Entry 6NSR (X-ray diffraction, 3.00 A resolution); this record covers chains B and D of the 4 polymer chains in the assembly.

# Chain B
Name: CifR
Source organism: Pseudomonas aeruginosa
UniProt: Q9HZR6 (Q9HZR6_PSEAE); numbering as in UniProt (aligned over 1-196)
Sequence (198 residues; numbered -1 to 196; the number before each row is that of its first residue; numbers below 1 keep their minus sign (Gly-1 is residue -1)):
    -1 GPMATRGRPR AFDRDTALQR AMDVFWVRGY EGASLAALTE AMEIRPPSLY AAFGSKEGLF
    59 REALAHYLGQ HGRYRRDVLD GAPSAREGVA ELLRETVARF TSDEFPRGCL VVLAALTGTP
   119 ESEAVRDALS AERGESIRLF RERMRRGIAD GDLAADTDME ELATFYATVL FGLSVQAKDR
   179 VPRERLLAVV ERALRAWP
Not modelled in the structure: -1 to 5
Modified / non-standard residues: Mse1, Mse157 (selenomethionine); Mse20, Mse40, Mse142 (selenomethionine; parent Met)
Sequence notes: expression tag (-1 to 0); engineered mutation Thr99 (Cys in Q9HZR6), Arg181 (Cys in Q9HZR6); conflict Mse157 (Val in Q9HZR6)

# Chain D
Molecule: 26-nt DNA strand
Sequence (26 nucleotides; numbered 1 to 26; the number before each row is that of its first residue):
     1 AAATTTATAG TGATCGATAC AAATAA

# Interface between chain B and chain D
Residue-residue contacts (11; chain B residue first):
  Arg6(B) with DT4(D), base contact; DT5(D), hydrogen bond to the base; DT6(D), sugar contact
  Arg8(B) with DT5(D), salt bridge to the phosphate; DT6(D), phosphate contact
  Ala9(B) with DT6(D), hydrogen bond to the phosphate
  Phe10(B) with DT6(D), phosphate contact
  Arg43(B) with DA7(D), phosphate contact
  Pro45(B) with DA7(D), base contact; DT8(D), base contact
  Ser46(B) with DT6(D), hydrogen bond to the phosphate
Interface residues without a listed pair, chain B (8 interface residues in all): Pro7
Interface residues without a listed pair, chain D (6 interface residues in all): DA3

# Summary
The interface between chain B and chain D involves 8 residues on one side and 6 on the other, with 3 hydrogen
bonds and 1 salt bridge. Polar contacts include Arg6(B)-DT5(D), Ala9(B)-DT6(D) and Ser46(B)-DT6(D).
Here chain B is CifR (Pseudomonas aeruginosa) and chain D is a 26-nt DNA strand. Entry 6NSR (TetR family
transcriptional regulator CifR C99T-C181R cysteine mutant complexed with 26bp double-strand operator DNA and
apo-CifR ...) was determined by X-ray diffraction together with 6NSM and 6NSN from the same study.
